8GJ0 - chains B and F of the 10 polymer chains in the assembly; structure by electron microscopy, 2.90 A resolution.

Chain B:
Molecule: DNA polymerase III subunit tau
From: Escherichia coli K-12
Notes: EC 2.7.7.7
UniProt: P06710 (DPO3X_ECOLI); residues 1-643 here = UniProt positions 1-643
Sequence (643 residues; row label = number of the first residue in the row):
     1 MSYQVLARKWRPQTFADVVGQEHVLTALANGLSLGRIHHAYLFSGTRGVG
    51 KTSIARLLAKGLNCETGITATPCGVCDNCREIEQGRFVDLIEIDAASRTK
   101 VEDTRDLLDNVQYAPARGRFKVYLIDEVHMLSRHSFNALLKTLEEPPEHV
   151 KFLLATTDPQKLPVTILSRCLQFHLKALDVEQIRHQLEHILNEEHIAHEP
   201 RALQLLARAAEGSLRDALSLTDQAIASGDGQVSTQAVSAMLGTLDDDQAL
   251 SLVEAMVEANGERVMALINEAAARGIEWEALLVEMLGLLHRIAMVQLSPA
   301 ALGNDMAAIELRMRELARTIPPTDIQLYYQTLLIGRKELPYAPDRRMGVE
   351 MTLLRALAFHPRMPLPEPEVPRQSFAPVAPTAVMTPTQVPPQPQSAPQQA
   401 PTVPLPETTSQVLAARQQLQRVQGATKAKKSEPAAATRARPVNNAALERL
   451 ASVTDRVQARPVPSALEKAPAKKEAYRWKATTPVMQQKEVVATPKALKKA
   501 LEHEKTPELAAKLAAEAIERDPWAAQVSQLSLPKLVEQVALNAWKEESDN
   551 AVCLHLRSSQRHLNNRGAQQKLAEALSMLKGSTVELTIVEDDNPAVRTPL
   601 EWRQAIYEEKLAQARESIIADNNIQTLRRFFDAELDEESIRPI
Not modelled in the structure: 1, 367-643
Metal / ion sites: Mg2+: Thr-52 (together with ADP); Zn2+: Cys-64, Cys-73, Cys-76, Cys-79
Small-molecule neighbours:
  - ADP (adenosine-5'-diphosphate): Ala-7, Arg-8, Trp-10, Arg-11, Pro-12, Val-18, Val-19, Gln-21, Thr-46, Arg-47, Gly-48, Val-49, Gly-50, Lys-51, Thr-52, Ser-53, Leu-178, Leu-214, Arg-215, Leu-218
  - tetrafluoroaluminate (ALF): Arg-47, Gly-48, Lys-51, Thr-52, Glu-127, Thr-157, Arg-215
Curated features (UniProtKB/Swiss-Prot):
  - binding site (ATP): Gly-45 to Thr-52
  - binding site (Zn(2+)): Cys-64, Cys-73, Cys-76, Cys-79

Chain F:
Molecule: DNA polymerase III subunit psi
From: Escherichia coli K-12
Notes: EC 2.7.7.7
UniProt: P28632 (HOLD_ECOLI); residues 1-137 here = UniProt positions 1-137
Sequence (137 residues; each row starts with the number of its first residue):
     1 MTSRRDWQLQQLGITQWSLRRPGALQGEIAIAIPAHVRLVMVANDLPALT
    51 DPLVSDVLRALTVSPDQVLQLTPEKIAMLPQGSHCNSWRLGTDEPLSLEG
   101 AQVASPALTDLRANPTARAALWQQICTYEHDFFPRND
Not modelled in the structure: 1, 27-137

Chain B / chain F interface:
Pairs across the interface - 19 pairs, chain B then chain F:
  Leu-327(B) with Arg-20(F)
  Tyr-328(B) with Arg-21(F), hydrogen bond
  Arg-355(B) with Trp-17(F)
  Ala-356(B) with Arg-21(F)
  Leu-357(B) with Arg-21(F), hydrogen bond (backbone-side chain)
  Ala-358(B) with Leu-19(F); Arg-20(F), hydrogen bond (backbone-backbone); Arg-21(F)
  Phe-359(B) with Trp-17(F); Ser-18(F); Leu-19(F), hydrophobic
  His-360(B) with Trp-17(F); Ser-18(F), hydrogen bond (backbone-backbone); Arg-20(F)
  Pro-361(B) with Trp-17(F), hydrophobic
  Arg-362(B) with Asp-6(F), salt bridge; Gln-16(F), hydrogen bond
  Pro-364(B) with Gln-10(F)
  Leu-365(B) with Gln-10(F)
Other interface residues (no listed pair), chain B (17 interface residues in all): Ala-259, Asp-324, Thr-331, Ile-334, Leu-354
Other interface residues (no listed pair), chain F (10 interface residues in all): Thr-2, Leu-25

Overview:
The interface between chain B and chain F involves 17 residues on one side and 10 on the other, with 5
hydrogen bonds and 1 salt bridge. Polar contacts include Arg-362(B)/Asp-6(F), Tyr-328(B)/Arg-21(F) and
Leu-357(B)/Arg-21(F). Ligands of chain B: ADP and tetrafluoroaluminate.
Here chain B is DNA polymerase III subunit tau and chain F is DNA polymerase III subunit psi, both from
Escherichia coli K-12. Entry 8GJ0 (E. coli clamp loader with open clamp on primed template DNA (form 1)) was
determined by electron microscopy together with 8GIY, 8GIZ, 8GJ1, 8GJ2 and 8GJ3 from the same study.
